Entry 5NSR (electron microscopy, 3.80 A resolution); this record covers chains D and E of the 8 polymer chains in the assembly.

[Chain D]
Molecule: DNA-directed RNA polymerase subunit beta'
Organism: Escherichia coli K-12
Notes: EC 2.7.7.6
Reference sequence: P0A8T7 (RPOC_ECOLI); residue numbers follow UniProt; this construct covers 1-1407
Sequence (1407 residues; row label = number of the first residue in the row):
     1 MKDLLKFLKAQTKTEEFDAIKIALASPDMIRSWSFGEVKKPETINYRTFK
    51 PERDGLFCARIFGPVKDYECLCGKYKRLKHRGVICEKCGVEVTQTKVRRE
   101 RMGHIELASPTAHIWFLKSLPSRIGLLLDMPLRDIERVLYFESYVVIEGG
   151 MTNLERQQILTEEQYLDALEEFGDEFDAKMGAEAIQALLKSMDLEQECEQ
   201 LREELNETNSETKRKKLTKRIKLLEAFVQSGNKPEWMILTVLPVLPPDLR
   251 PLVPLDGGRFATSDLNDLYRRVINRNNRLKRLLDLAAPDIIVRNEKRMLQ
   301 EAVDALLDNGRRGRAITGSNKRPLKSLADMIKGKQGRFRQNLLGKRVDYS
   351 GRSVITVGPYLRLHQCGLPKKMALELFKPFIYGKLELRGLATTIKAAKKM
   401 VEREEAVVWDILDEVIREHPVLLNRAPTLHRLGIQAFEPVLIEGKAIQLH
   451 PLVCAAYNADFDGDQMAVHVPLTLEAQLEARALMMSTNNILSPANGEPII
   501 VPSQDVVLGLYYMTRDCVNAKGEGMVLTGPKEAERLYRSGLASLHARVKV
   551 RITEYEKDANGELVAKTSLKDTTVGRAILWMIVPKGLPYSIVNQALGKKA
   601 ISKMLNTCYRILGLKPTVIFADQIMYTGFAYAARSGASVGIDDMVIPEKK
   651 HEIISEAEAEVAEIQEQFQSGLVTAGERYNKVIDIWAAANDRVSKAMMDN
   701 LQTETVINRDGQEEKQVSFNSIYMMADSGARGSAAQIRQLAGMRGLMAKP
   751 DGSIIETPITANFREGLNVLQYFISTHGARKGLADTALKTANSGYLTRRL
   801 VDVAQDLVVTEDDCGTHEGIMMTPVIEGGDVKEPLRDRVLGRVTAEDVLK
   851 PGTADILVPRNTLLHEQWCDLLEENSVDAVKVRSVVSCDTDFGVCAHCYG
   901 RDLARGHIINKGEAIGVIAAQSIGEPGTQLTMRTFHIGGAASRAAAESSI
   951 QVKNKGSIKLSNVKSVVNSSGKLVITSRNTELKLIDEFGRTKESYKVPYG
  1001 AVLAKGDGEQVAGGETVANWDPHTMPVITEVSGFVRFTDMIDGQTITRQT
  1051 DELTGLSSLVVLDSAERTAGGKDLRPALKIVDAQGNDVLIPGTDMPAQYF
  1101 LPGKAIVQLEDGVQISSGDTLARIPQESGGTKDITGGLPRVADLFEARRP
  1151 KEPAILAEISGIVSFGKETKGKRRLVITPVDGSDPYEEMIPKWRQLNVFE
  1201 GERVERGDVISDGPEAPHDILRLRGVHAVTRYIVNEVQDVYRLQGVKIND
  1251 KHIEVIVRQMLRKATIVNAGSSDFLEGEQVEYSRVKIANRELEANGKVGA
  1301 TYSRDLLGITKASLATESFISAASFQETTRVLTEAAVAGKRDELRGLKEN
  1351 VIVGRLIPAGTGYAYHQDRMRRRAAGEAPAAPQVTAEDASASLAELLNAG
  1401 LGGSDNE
Not modelled in the structure: 1-14, 255-258, 937-946, 1050-1056, 1068-1074, 1089-1096, 1127-1132, 1377-1407
UniProt features mapped onto this chain:
  - binding site (Zn(2+)): Cys70, Cys72, Cys85, Cys88, Cys814, Cys888, Cys895, Cys898
  - binding site (Mg(2+)): Asp460, Asp462, Asp464
  - modified residue: Lys983 (N6-acetyllysine)

[Chain E]
Molecule: DNA-directed RNA polymerase subunit omega
Organism: Escherichia coli K-12
Notes: EC 2.7.7.6
Reference sequence: P0A800 (RPOZ_ECOLI); residue numbers follow UniProt; this construct covers 1-91
Sequence (91 residues; row label = number of the first residue in the row):
     1 MARVTVQDAVEKIGNRFDLVLVAARRARQMQVGGKDPLVPEENDKTTVIA
    51 LREIEEGLINNQILDVRERQEQQEQEAAELQAVTAIAEGRR
Not modelled in the structure: 1, 76-91

[Chain D / chain E interface]
Contacting residue pairs - 34 pairs, chain D then chain E:
  Val415(D) - Lys45(E)  hydrogen bond (backbone-side chain)
  Glu418(D) - Ala2(E)
  Glu418(D) - Asp44(E)
  Glu418(D) - Lys45(E)
  Glu418(D) - Val48(E)
  His419(D) - Lys45(E)
  Leu474(D) - Ala24(E)
  Leu474(D) - Arg28(E)
  Leu478(D) - Val20(E)
  Leu478(D) - Ala23(E)
  Leu478(D) - Ala24(E)
  Leu478(D) - Thr47(E)
  Leu478(D) - Leu51(E)  hydrophobic
  Glu479(D) - Val20(E)
  Arg481(D) - Val6(E)
  Arg481(D) - Thr47(E)
  Arg481(D) - Val48(E)
  Arg481(D) - Leu51(E)
  Ala482(D) - Val6(E)  hydrophobic
  Leu483(D) - Arg16(E)
  Thr487(D) - Val4(E)
  Thr487(D) - Thr5(E)
  Asn488(D) - Thr5(E)
  Leu614(D) - Thr5(E)
  Leu614(D) - Gln7(E)
  Lys615(D) - Asp8(E)  salt bridge
  Leu903(D) - Arg16(E)
  Arg905(D) - Arg16(E)
  Asn910(D) - Asn15(E)  hydrogen bond (side chain-backbone)
  Asn910(D) - Phe17(E)
  Lys911(D) - Phe17(E)
  Gly1360(D) - Phe17(E)
  Thr1361(D) - Phe17(E)
  Ala1364(D) - Asp18(E)
Interface residues without a listed pair, chain D (25 interface residues in all): His364, Glu414, Arg417, Glu475, Tyr609
Interface residues without a listed pair, chain E (24 interface residues in all): Arg3, Leu19, Ala27, Glu42, Asn43

[In short]
25 residues of chain D and 24 residues of chain E are in contact, with 2 hydrogen bonds and 1 salt bridge.
Polar contacts include Lys615(D)-Asp8(E), Val415(D)-Lys45(E) and Asn910(D)-Asn15(E). From UniProt: 8
Zn2+-binding residues and 3 Mg2+-binding residues on chain D.
Chain D is DNA-directed RNA polymerase subunit beta' and chain E is DNA-directed RNA polymerase subunit omega,
both from Escherichia coli K-12; the structure, Cryo-EM structure of RNA polymerase-sigma54 holo enzyme with
promoter DNA closed complex, was determined by electron microscopy (same publication as 5NSS).
